1YSA - chains C and D of the 4 polymer chains in the assembly; structure by X-ray diffraction, 2.90 A resolution.

# Chain C (and D)
Name: Protein (GCN4)
Organism: Saccharomyces cerevisiae
Notes: chain D of this document is another copy of the same molecule, construct and numbering; everything in this record applies to it too
UniProt: P03069 (GCN4_YEAST); residues 226-281 here = UniProt positions 226-281
Amino-acid sequence (58 residues; row label = number of the first residue in the row):
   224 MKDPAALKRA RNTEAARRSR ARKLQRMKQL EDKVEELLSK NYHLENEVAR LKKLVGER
Not modelled in the structure: 224 (chain D: 281)
UniProt features mapped onto this chain:
  - region: Lys231 to Lys251 (Basic motif), Leu253 to Leu274 (Leucine-zipper)
  - motif: Lys231 to Arg249 (Nuclear localization signal)

# How chain C and chain D interact
Residue-residue contacts (29; chain C residue first):
  Leu253(C) - Leu253(D)  hydrophobic
  Leu253(C) - Glu254(D)
  Val257(C) - Leu253(D)
  Val257(C) - Val257(D)  hydrophobic
  Val257(C) - Leu260(D)
  Leu260(C) - Val257(D)
  Leu260(C) - Leu260(D)  hydrophobic
  Leu260(C) - Leu261(D)  hydrophobic
  Leu260(C) - Asn264(D)
  Leu261(C) - Leu260(D)  hydrophobic
  Lys263(C) - Asn264(D)  hydrogen bond
  Asn264(C) - Lys263(D)
  Asn264(C) - Asn264(D)  hydrogen bond
  Asn264(C) - Leu267(D)
  Leu267(C) - Asn264(D)
  Leu267(C) - Leu267(D)  hydrophobic
  Leu267(C) - Glu268(D)
  Glu268(C) - Leu267(D)
  Glu270(C) - Val271(D)
  Glu270(C) - Lys275(D)  salt bridge
  Val271(C) - Glu270(D)
  Val271(C) - Val271(D)  hydrophobic
  Val271(C) - Leu274(D)  hydrophobic
  Leu274(C) - Lys275(D)
  Leu274(C) - Gly279(D)
  Lys275(C) - Leu274(D)
  Leu277(C) - Val278(D)
  Val278(C) - Leu274(D)  hydrophobic
  Val278(C) - Val278(D)  hydrophobic
Interface residues without a listed pair, chain C (16 interface residues in all): Glu254, Lys256
Interface residues without a listed pair, chain D (17 interface residues in all): Lys256, Leu277

# Summary
16 residues of chain C and 17 residues of chain D are in contact; the contacts include 2 hydrogen bonds and 1
salt bridge. Polar contacts include Glu270(C)-Lys275(D), Lys263(C)-Asn264(D) and Asn264(C)-Asn264(D).
Both chains are Protein (GCN4) (Saccharomyces cerevisiae). Entry 1YSA (The GCN4 basic region leucine zipper
binds DNA as a dimer of uninterrupted alpha helices: crystal ...) was determined by X-ray diffraction.
